Entry 6UU8 (X-ray diffraction, 4.40 A resolution (low resolution: residue-level contacts below are approximate; hydrogen-bond / salt-bridge calls are withheld)); this record covers chains DDD and FFF of the 9 polymer chains in the assembly.

== Chain DDD ==
Name: DNA-directed RNA polymerase subunit beta'
Source organism: Escherichia coli
Notes: EC 2.7.7.6
UniProt: P0A8T7 (RPOC_ECOLI); numbering as in UniProt (aligned over 1-1407)
Sequence (1407 residues; numbered 1 to 1407; the number before each row is that of its first residue):
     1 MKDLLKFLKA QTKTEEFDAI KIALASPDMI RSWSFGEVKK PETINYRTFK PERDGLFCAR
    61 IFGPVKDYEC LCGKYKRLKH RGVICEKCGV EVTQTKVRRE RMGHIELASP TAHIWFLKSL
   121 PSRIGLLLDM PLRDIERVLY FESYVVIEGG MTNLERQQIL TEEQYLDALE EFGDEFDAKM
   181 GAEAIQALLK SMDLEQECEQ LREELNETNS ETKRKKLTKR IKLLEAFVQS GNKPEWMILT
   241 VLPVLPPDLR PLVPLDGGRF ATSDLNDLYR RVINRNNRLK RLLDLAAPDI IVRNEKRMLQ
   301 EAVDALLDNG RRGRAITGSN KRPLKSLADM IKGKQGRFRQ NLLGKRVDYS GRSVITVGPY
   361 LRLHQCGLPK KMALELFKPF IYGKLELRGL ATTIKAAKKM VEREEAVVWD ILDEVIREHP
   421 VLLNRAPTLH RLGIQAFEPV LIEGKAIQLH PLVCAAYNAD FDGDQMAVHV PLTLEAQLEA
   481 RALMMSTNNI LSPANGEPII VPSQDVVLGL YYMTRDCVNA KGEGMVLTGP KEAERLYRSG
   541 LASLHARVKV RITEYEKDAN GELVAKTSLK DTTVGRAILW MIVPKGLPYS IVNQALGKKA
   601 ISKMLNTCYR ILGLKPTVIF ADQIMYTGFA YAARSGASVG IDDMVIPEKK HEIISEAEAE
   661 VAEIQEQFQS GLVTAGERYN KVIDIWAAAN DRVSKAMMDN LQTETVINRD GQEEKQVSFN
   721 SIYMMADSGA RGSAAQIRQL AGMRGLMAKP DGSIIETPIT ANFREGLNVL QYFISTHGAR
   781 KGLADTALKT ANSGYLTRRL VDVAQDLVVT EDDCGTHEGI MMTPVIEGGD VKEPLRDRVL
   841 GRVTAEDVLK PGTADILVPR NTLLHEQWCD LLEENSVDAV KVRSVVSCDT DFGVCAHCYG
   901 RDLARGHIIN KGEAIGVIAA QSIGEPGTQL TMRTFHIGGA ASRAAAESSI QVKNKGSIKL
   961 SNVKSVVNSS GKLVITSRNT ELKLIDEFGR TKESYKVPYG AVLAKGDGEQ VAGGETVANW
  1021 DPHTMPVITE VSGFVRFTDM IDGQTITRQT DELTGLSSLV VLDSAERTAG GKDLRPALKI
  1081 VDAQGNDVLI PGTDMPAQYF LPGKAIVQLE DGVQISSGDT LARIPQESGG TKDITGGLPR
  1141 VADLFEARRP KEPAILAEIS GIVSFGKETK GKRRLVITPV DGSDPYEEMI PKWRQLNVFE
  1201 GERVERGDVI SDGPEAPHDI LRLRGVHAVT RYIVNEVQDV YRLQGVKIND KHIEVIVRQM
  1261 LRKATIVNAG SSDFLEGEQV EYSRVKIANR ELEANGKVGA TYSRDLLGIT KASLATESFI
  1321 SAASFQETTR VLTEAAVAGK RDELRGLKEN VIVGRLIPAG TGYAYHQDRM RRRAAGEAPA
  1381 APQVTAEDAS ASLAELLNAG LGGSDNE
Disordered / not traced: 1-14, 1377-1407
Metal / ion sites: Zn2+ site 1: Cys72, Cys85, Cys88; Mg2+: Asp460, Asp462 (shared with 1 residue of chain 333); Zn2+ site 2: Cys814, Cys898
Small-molecule neighbours: diphosphate (DPO): Arg731, Arg933, His936, Ile937
UniProt features mapped onto this chain:
  - binding site (Zn(2+)): Cys70, Cys72, Cys85, Cys88, Cys814, Cys888, Cys895, Cys898
  - binding site (Mg(2+)): Asp460, Asp462, Asp464
  - modified residue: Lys983 (N6-acetyllysine)
  - mutagenesis: Gln504 (Q504P: Resistant to antibiotics salinamide A and B), Asn690 (N690D: Resistant to antibiotics salinamide A and B), Met697 (M697V: Resistant to antibiotics salinamide A and B), Ala735 (A735T: Resistant to antibiotics salinamide A and B), Arg738 (R738C/H/P/S: Resistant to antibiotics salinamide A and B), Ala748 (A748E: Resistant to antibiotics salinamide A and B), Pro758 (P758S/T: Resistant to antibiotics salinamide A and B), Phe763 (F763C: Resistant to antibiotics salinamide A and B), Ser775 (S775A: Resistant to antibiotics salinamide A and B), Ala779 (A779T/V: Resistant to antibiotics salinamide A and B), Arg780 (R780C: Resistant to antibiotics salinamide A and B), Gly782 (G782A/C: Resistant to antibiotics salinamide A and B), 1 further mutagenesis entry in UniProt

== Chain FFF ==
Name: RNA polymerase sigma factor RpoS
Source organism: Escherichia coli
UniProt: A0A377K1M2 (A0A377K1M2_ECOLX); numbering as in UniProt (aligned over 1-328)
Sequence (336 residues; each row starts with the number of its first residue):
     1 MGQNTLKVHD LNEDAEFDEN GVEVFDEKAL VEEEPSDNDL AEEELLSQGA TQRVLDATQL
    61 YLGEIGYSPL LTAEEEVYFA RRALRGDVAS RRRMIESNLR LVVKIARRYG NRGLALLDLI
   121 EEGNLGLIRA VEKFDPERGF RFSTYATWWI RQTIERAIMN QTRTIRLPIH IVKELNVYLR
   181 TARELSHKLD HEPSAEEIAE QLDKPVDDVS RMLRLNERGT AVDTPLGGDS EKALLDILAD
   241 EKENGPEDTT QDDDMKQSIV KWLFELNAKQ REVLARRFGL LGYEAATLED VGREIGLTRE
   301 RVRQIQVEGL RRLREILQTQ GLNIEALFLE HHHHHH
Disordered / not traced: 1-52, 224-232, 330-336
Differences from the reference sequence: conflict Gly2 (Ser in A0A377K1M2); engineered mutation Gly219 (Ile in A0A377K1M2), Ala221 (Ser in A0A377K1M2); expression tag (329-336)
From the paper describing this entry:
  - mutagenesis - I219G/S221A: increased catalytic activity

== How chain DDD and chain FFF interact ==
Pairs across the interface (73):
  Glu42(DDD) - Arg166(FFF)
  Thr43(DDD) - Thr164(FFF)
  Thr43(DDD) - Ile165(FFF)
  Ile44(DDD) - Ile165(FFF)
  Ile44(DDD) - Arg166(FFF)
  Asn45(DDD) - Ile165(FFF)
  Tyr46(DDD) - Ile165(FFF)
  Tyr46(DDD) - Arg166(FFF)
  Tyr46(DDD) - Pro168(FFF)
  Tyr46(DDD) - Ile171(FFF)
  Glu52(DDD) - Arg166(FFF)
  Arg77(DDD) - Glu284(FFF)
  Arg77(DDD) - Ala285(FFF)
  Thr95(DDD) - Lys242(FFF)
  Tyr140(DDD) - Leu55(FFF)
  Tyr140(DDD) - Leu60(FFF)
  Glu162(DDD) - Glu64(FFF)
  Asp248(DDD) - Lys242(FFF)
  Val253(DDD) - Leu238(FFF)
  Leu255(DDD) - Thr220(FFF)
  Leu255(DDD) - Leu238(FFF)
  Arg259(DDD) - Arg218(FFF)
  Arg259(DDD) - Thr220(FFF)
  Phe260(DDD) - Gly219(FFF)
  Phe260(DDD) - Thr220(FFF)
  Ala261(DDD) - Thr220(FFF)
  Thr262(DDD) - Thr220(FFF)
  Thr262(DDD) - Ala221(FFF)
  Thr262(DDD) - Val222(FFF)
  Ser263(DDD) - Val222(FFF)
  Ser263(DDD) - Asp223(FFF)
  Asp264(DDD) - Ala221(FFF)
  Arg270(DDD) - Gln161(FFF)
  Arg270(DDD) - Thr164(FFF)
  Arg271(DDD) - Asp118(FFF)
  Asn274(DDD) - Gln161(FFF)
  Arg275(DDD) - Asp118(FFF)
  Arg278(DDD) - Asp118(FFF)
  Arg278(DDD) - Glu121(FFF)
  Arg278(DDD) - Glu122(FFF)
  Arg278(DDD) - Gln161(FFF)
  Arg281(DDD) - Leu125(FFF)
  Leu282(DDD) - Glu121(FFF)
  Leu282(DDD) - Leu125(FFF)
  Pro288(DDD) - Arg92(FFF)
  Pro288(DDD) - Glu96(FFF)
  Ile290(DDD) - Glu64(FFF)
  Ile290(DDD) - Glu96(FFF)
  Ile291(DDD) - Glu121(FFF)
  Ile291(DDD) - Asn124(FFF)
  Arg293(DDD) - Glu64(FFF)
  Asn294(DDD) - Tyr61(FFF)
  Asn294(DDD) - Leu117(FFF)
  Asn294(DDD) - Glu121(FFF)
  Glu295(DDD) - Glu121(FFF)
  Arg297(DDD) - Tyr61(FFF)
  Arg297(DDD) - Glu64(FFF)
  Met298(DDD) - Leu117(FFF)
  Met298(DDD) - Asp118(FFF)
  Lys325(DDD) - Asp223(FFF)
  Lys378(DDD) - Glu247(FFF)
  Tyr382(DDD) - Glu247(FFF)
  Thr392(DDD) - Gln320(FFF)
  Thr392(DDD) - Gly321(FFF)
  Thr392(DDD) - Leu322(FFF)
  Thr393(DDD) - Asp254(FFF)
  Ile394(DDD) - Thr250(FFF)
  Ile394(DDD) - Asp254(FFF)
  Lys395(DDD) - Gln251(FFF)
  Lys395(DDD) - Leu329(FFF)
  Lys398(DDD) - Glu247(FFF)
  Lys399(DDD) - Phe328(FFF)
  Lys399(DDD) - Leu329(FFF)
Also at the interface, not in a pair above, chain DDD (49 interface residues in all): Lys79, Glu142, Asp267, Glu301, Arg346, Ala396
Also at the interface, not in a pair above, chain FFF (50 interface residues in all): Val54, Ala57, Tyr67, Ile95, Leu99, Ala115, Ile128, Thr162, Arg163, Leu167, Glu217, Asp236, Tyr283

== In short ==
The interface between chain DDD and chain FFF involves 49 residues on one side and 50 on the other. Bound to
chain DDD: diphosphate. From UniProt: 8 Zn2+-binding residues, 3 Mg2+-binding residues and 13 mutagenesis
sites on chain DDD. The paper reports that I219G/S221A of chain FFF increase catalytic activity.
Here chain DDD is DNA-directed RNA polymerase subunit beta' and chain FFF is RNA polymerase sigma factor RpoS,
both from Escherichia coli. Entry 6UU8 (E. coli mutant sigma-S transcription initiation complex with a 7-nt
RNA ("Fresh" mutant crystal soaked with ...) was determined by X-ray diffraction together with 6UTV, 6UTW,
6UTX, 6UTY, 6UTZ, 6UU0 and 11 further entries from the same study.
